PDB entry 6XJZ | X-ray diffraction, 2.49 A resolution | chains A and L of the 3 polymer chains in the assembly

# Chain A
Molecule: Self-alkylating ribozyme
Sequence (58 nucleotides; each row starts with the number of its first residue):
     1 GGCCGCUCCA GAAGAGGGCC CCCUUGCCCG UUAUCGGGGG CUAGGCUCGA UGUCGGCC

# Chain L
Molecule: Fab HAVx Light Chain
Organism: Homo sapiens
Notes: antibody fragment or engineered binder
Sequence (238 residues; numbered -22 to 215; the number before each row is that of its first residue; numbers below 1 keep their minus sign (Met-22 is residue -22)):
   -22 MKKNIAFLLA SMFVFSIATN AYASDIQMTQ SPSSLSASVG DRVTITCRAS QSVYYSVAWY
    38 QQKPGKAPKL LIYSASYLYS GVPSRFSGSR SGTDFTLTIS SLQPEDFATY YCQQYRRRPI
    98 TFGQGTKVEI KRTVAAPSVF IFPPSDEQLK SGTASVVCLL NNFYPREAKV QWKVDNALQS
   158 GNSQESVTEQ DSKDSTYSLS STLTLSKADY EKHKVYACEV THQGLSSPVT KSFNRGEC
Not modelled in the structure: -22 to 0, 213-215
Disulfide bonds: Cys24-Cys89, Cys135-Cys195

# How chain A and chain L interact
Residue-residue contacts (21):
  C20(A) - Gln28(L)  phosphate contact
  C20(A) - Arg94(L)  salt bridge to the phosphate
  C21(A) - Gln28(L)  phosphate contact
  C21(A) - Ser29(L)  hydrogen bond to the phosphate
  C22(A) - Ser29(L)  hydrogen bond to the phosphate
  C22(A) - Arg67(L)  salt bridge to the phosphate
  C23(A) - Tyr31(L)  base contact
  C23(A) - Tyr32(L)  phosphate contact
  C23(A) - Arg67(L)  salt bridge to the phosphate
  U24(A) - Tyr31(L)  sugar contact
  U24(A) - Tyr32(L)  stacking on the base
  U24(A) - Ser51(L)  hydrogen bond to the base
  U24(A) - Ser53(L)  hydrogen bond to the base
  U24(A) - Tyr54(L)  hydrogen bond to the sugar
  U25(A) - Tyr31(L)  base contact
  G26(A) - Tyr31(L)  hydrogen bond to the base
  U34(A) - Ser33(L)  hydrogen bond to the base
  U34(A) - Tyr92(L)  base contact
  U34(A) - Arg93(L)  base contact
  U34(A) - Arg95(L)  salt bridge to the phosphate
  C35(A) - Tyr31(L)  base contact
Other interface residues (no listed pair), chain A (10 interface residues in all): A33
Other interface residues (no listed pair), chain L (15 interface residues in all): Val30, Ala52

# In short
The interface between chain A and chain L involves 10 residues on one side and 15 on the other; the contacts
include 7 hydrogen bonds, 4 salt bridges and 1 aromatic stacking contact. Polar pairs include U24(A)-Ser51(L),
U24(A)-Ser53(L) and G26(A)-Tyr31(L).
Chain A is Self-alkylating ribozyme and chain L is Fab HAVx Light Chain (Homo sapiens); the structure, Crystal
structure of a self-alkylating ribozyme - apo form, was determined by X-ray diffraction, deposited together
with 6XJQ, 6XJW and 6XJY.
